PDB entry 6SG9 | electron microscopy, 3.10 A resolution | chains CA and DV of the 53 polymer chains in the assembly

# Chain CA
Molecule: 9S rRNA
From: Trypanosoma brucei brucei
Sequence (802 nucleotides; numbered 1 to 802; the number before each row is that of its first residue):
     1 UAAAUUAUGGUCAAUUGUUAGUAUUCAUAUUAAUUUUUUUAAAUGUUUUA
    51 UCAUUUUAUAAAGGUUUAUUUUUGAAAGAUUUUUUGUAUAAAAUUUUAGG
   101 AAUAGUUAAUAAUAAUUUAUAAUUUUGAUUAGAUUGUUUUGUUAAUGCUA
   151 UUAGAUGGGUGUGGAAAAAUAAAAAAAAUAAUUAAUAUAUAUCAAUAAUA
   201 AAUUAAAUUAAUCUAUUAGUCAGAAAUGGAUGCCAGCCGUUGCGGUAAUU
   251 UCUAUGCUUUUAAAUAUUAUACAAUUAUCAUAUUAAAUUGUUAAGUGUUG
   301 AUUUAACCAAUAAAAAUAUAAAUAAUUUUUAUUUGUUUUUAAACACCAUU
   351 AGGUAUAUGCAAAUAUAAAAUUAUAGUAAUUAUAAAUUAUAUUAUAUUAU
   401 AUUUAUUCAUAUAAUUAAUAGGAUAAUAUUUGUAGUUUUUGAUACCAUGA
   451 UAAGGAUUAUAAAUUGAAAGUGUUAAUAUCAUAAUCAAAAUUUAUUAUUU
   501 AUAUUAAAUAUGUAUGUGUAGAUAAAAUAAGAAAUUAAAAAGGUAUUGUU
   551 GCCCACCAAUUUUUAAAUUAUAUUAUAUUAUAUUUAUUCAUAUAAUUAAU
   601 AGGAUAAUAUUUGUAGUUUUUGAUACCAUGAUAAGGAUUAUAAAUUGAAA
   651 GUGUUAAUAUCAUAAUCAAAAUUUAUUAUUUAUAUUAAAUAUGUAUGUGU
   701 AGAUAAAAUAAGAAAUUAAAAAGGUAUUGUUGCCCACCAAUUUUUAUAAU
   751 AAAAAUAACGUGCAGUAAUUAAUAUAUUUAUAAAAAUAUAUUUUUUUUUU
   801 UA
Unresolved in the structure: 1-383, 530-802

# Chain DV
Protein: mS69
From: Trypanosoma brucei brucei
Reference sequence: Q57UZ6 (Q57UZ6_TRYB2); numbering as in UniProt (aligned over 1-183)
Sequence (183 residues; numbered 1 to 183; the number before each row is that of its first residue):
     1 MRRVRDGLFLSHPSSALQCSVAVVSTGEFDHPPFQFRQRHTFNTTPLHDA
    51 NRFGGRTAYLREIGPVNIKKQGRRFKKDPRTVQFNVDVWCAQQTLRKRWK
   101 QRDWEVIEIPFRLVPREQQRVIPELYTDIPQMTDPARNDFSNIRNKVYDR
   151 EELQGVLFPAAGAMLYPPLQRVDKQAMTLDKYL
Unresolved in the structure: 1-23, 66-68
Differences from the reference sequence: conflict Ala163 (Thr in Q57UZ6)

# Chain CA / chain DV interface
Residue-residue contacts - 15 pairs, chain CA then chain DV:
  U393(CA) with Phe36(DV), base contact
  A394(CA) with Phe36(DV), base contact; Arg37(DV), hydrogen bond to the sugar; Arg39(DV), hydrogen bond to the phosphate
  U395(CA) with Arg39(DV), salt bridge to the phosphate
  U404(CA) with Lys70(DV), sugar contact; Arg73(DV), sugar contact
  U502(CA) with Lys70(DV), hydrogen bond to the sugar; Arg73(DV), hydrogen bond to the sugar
  A503(CA) with Glu62(DV), phosphate contact; Arg73(DV), hydrogen bond to the sugar
  U504(CA) with Glu62(DV), phosphate contact; Gly64(DV), hydrogen bond to the phosphate
  A520(CA) with Phe36(DV), base contact
  G521(CA) with Phe36(DV), base contact
Other interface residues (no listed pair), chain CA (10 interface residues in all): A405
Other interface residues (no listed pair), chain DV (8 interface residues in all): Lys77

# Overview
10 residues of chain CA and 8 residues of chain DV are in contact; the contacts include 6 hydrogen bonds and 1
salt bridge. Polar pairs include A394(CA)-Arg37(DV), U502(CA)-Lys70(DV) and U502(CA)-Arg73(DV).
Chain CA is 9S rRNA and chain DV is mS69, both from Trypanosoma brucei brucei; the structure, Head domain of
the mt-SSU assemblosome from Trypanosoma brucei, was determined by electron microscopy (same publication as
6SGB and 6SGA).
